Entry 1VQK (X-ray diffraction, 2.30 A resolution); this record covers chains 0 and Q of the 32 polymer chains in the assembly.

== Chain 0 ==
Molecule: 23S ribosomal RNA
Source organism: Haloarcula marismortui
Sequence (2922 nucleotides; numbered 2 to 2923; the number before each row is that of its first residue):
     2 UUGGCUACUAUGCCAGCUGGUGGAUUGCUCGGCUCAGGCGCUGAUGAAGG
    52 ACGUGCCAAGCUGCGAUAAGCCAUGGGGAGCCGCACGGAGGCGAAGAACC
   102 AUGGAUUUCCGAAUGAGAAUCUCUCUAACAAUUGCUUCGCGCAAUGAGGA
   152 ACCCCGAGAACUGAAACAUCUCAGUAUCGGGAGGAACAGAAAACGCAAUG
   202 UGAUGUCGUUAGUAACCGCGAGUGAACGCGAUACAGCCCAAACCGAAGCC
   252 CUCACGGGCAAUGUGGUGUCAGGGCUACCUCUCAUCAGCCGACCGUCUCG
   302 ACGAAGUCUCUUGGAACAGAGCGUGAUACAGGGUGACAACCCCGUACUCG
   352 AGACCAGUACGACGUGCGGUAGUGCCAGAGUAGCGGGGGUUGGAUAUCCC
   402 UCGCGAAUAACGCAGGCAUCGACUGCGAAGGCUAAACACAACCUGAGACC
   452 GAUAGUGAACAAGUAGUGUGAACGAACGCUGCAAAGUACCCUCAGAAGGG
   502 AGGCGAAAUAGAGCAUGAAAUCAGUUGGCGAUCGAGCGACAGGGCAUACA
   552 AGGUCCCUCGACGAAUGACCGACGCGCGAGCGUCCAGUAAGACUCACGGG
   602 AAGCCGAUGUUCUGUCGUACGUUUUGAAAAACGAGCCAGGGAGUGUGUCU
   652 GCAUGGCAAGUCUAACCGGAGUAUCCGGGGAGGCACAGGGAAACCGACAU
   702 GGCCGCAGGGCUUUGCCCGAGGGCCGCCGUCUUCAAGGGCGGGGAGCCAU
   752 GUGGACACGACCCGAAUCCGGACGAUCUACGCAUGGACAAGAUGAAGCGU
   802 GCCGAAAGGCACGUGGAAGUCUGUUAGAGUUGGUGUCCUACAAUACCCUC
   852 UCGUGAUCUAUGUGUAGGGGUGAAAGGCCCAUCGAGUCCGGCAACAGCUG
   902 GUUCCAAUCGAAACAUGUCGAAGCAUGACCUCCGCCGAGGUAGUCUGUGA
   952 GGUAGAGCGACCGAUUGGUGUGUCCGCCUCCGAGAGGAGUCGGCACACCU
  1002 GUCAAACUCCAAACUUACAGACGCCGUUUGACGCGGGGAUUCCGGUGCGC
  1052 GGGGUAAGCCUGUGUACCAGGAGGGGAACAACCCAGAGAUAGGUUAAGGU
  1102 CCCCAAGUGUGGAUUAAGUGUAAUCCUCUGAAGGUGGUCUCGAGCCCUAG
  1152 ACAGCCGGGAGGUGAGCUUAGAAGCAGCUACCCUCUAAGAAAAGCGUAAC
  1202 AGCUUACCGGCCGAGGUUUGAGGCGCCCAAAAUGAUCGGGACUCAAAUCC
  1252 ACCACCGAGACCUGUCCGUACCACUCAUACUGGUAAUCGAGUAGAUUGGC
  1302 GCUCUAAUUGGAUGGAAGUAGGGGUGAAAACUCCUAUGGACCGAUUAGUG
  1352 ACGAAAAUCCUGGCCAUAGUAGCAGCGAUAGUCGGGUGAGAACCCCGACG
  1402 GCCUAAUGGAUAAGGGUUCCUCAGCACUGCUGAUCAGCUGAGGGUUAGCC
  1452 GGUCCUAAGUCAUACCGCAACUCGACUAUGACGAAAUGGGAAACGGGUUA
  1502 AUAUUCCCGUGCCACUAUGCAGUGAAAGUUGACGCCCUGGGGUCGAUCAC
  1552 GCUGGGCAUUCGCCCAGUCGAACCGUCCAACUCCGUGGAAGCCGUAAUGG
  1602 CAGGAAGCGGACGAACGGCGGCAUAGGGAAACGUGAUUCAACCUGGGGCC
  1652 CAUGAAAAGACGAGCAUAGUGUCCGUACCGAGAACCGACACAGGUGUCCA
  1702 UGGCGGCGAAAGCCAAGGCCUGUCGGGAGCAACCAACGUUAGGGAAUUCG
  1752 GCAAGUUAGUCCCGUACCUUCGGAAGAAGGGAUGCCUGCUCCGGAACGGA
  1802 GCAGGUCGCAGUGACUCGGAAGCUCGGACUGUCUAGUAACAACAUAGGUG
  1852 ACCGCAAAUCCGCAAGGACUCGUACGGUCACUGAAUCCUGCCCAGUGCAG
  1902 GUAUCUGAACACCUCGUACAAGAGGACGAAGGACCUGUCAACGGCGGGGG
  1952 UAACUAUGACCCUCUUAAGGUAGCGUAGUACCUUGCCGCAUCAGUAGCGG
  2002 CUUGCAUGAAUGGAUUAACCAGAGCUUCACUGUCCCAACGUUGGGCCCGG
  2052 UGAACUGUACAUUCCAGUGCGGAGUCUGGAGACACCCAGGGGGAAGCGAA
  2102 GACCCUAUGGAGCUUUACUGCAGGCUGUCGCUGAGACGUGGUCGCCGAUG
  2152 UGCAGCAUAGGUAGGAGACACUACACAGGUACCCGCGCUAGCGGGCCACC
  2202 GAGUCAACAGUGAAAUACUACCCGUCGGUGACUGCGACUCUCACUCCGGG
  2252 AGGAGGACACCGAUAGCCGGGCAGUUUGACUGGGGCGGUACGCGCUCGAA
  2302 AAGAUAUCGAGCGCGCCCUAUGGCUAUCUCAGCCGGGACAGAGACCCGGC
  2352 GAAGAGUGCAAGAGCAAAAGAUAGCUUGACAGUGUUCUUCCCAACGAGGA
  2402 ACGCUGACGCGAAAGCGUGGUCUAGCGAACCAAUUAGCCUGCUUGAUGCG
  2452 GGCAAUUGAUGACAGAAAAGCUACCCUAGGGAUAACAGAGUCGUCACUCG
  2502 CAAGAGCACAUAUCGACCGAGUGGCUUGCUACCUCGAUGUCGGUUCCCUC
  2552 CAUCCUGCCCGUGCAGAAGCGGGCAAGGGUGAGGUUGUUCGCCUAUUAAA
  2602 GGAGGUCGUGAGCUGGGUUUAGACCGUCGUGAGACAGGUCGGCUGCUAUC
  2652 UACUGGGUGUGUAAUGGUGUCUGACAAGAACGACCGUAUAGUACGAGAGG
  2702 AACUACGGUUGGUGGCCACUGGUGUACCGGUUGUUCGAGAGAGCACGUGC
  2752 CGGGUAGCCACGCCACACGGGGUAAGAGCUGAACGCAUCUAAGCUCGAAA
  2802 CCCACUUGGAAAAGAGACACCGCCGAGGUCCCGCGUACAAGACGCGGUCG
  2852 AUAGACUCGGGGUGUGCGCGUCGAGGUAACGAGACGUUAAGCCCACGAGC
  2902 ACUAACAGACCAAAGCCAUCAU
Disordered / not traced: 2-9, 126-127, 715, 971-998, 1560, 1952-1963, 2137-2236, 2339-2343, 2665-2666, 2915-2923
Modified / non-standard residues: 1MA (6-hydro-1-methyladenosine-5'-monophosphate) at position 628, OMU (o2'-methyluridine 5'-monophosphate) at position 2587, OMG (o2'-methylguanosine-5'-monophosphate) at position 2588, UR3 (3-methyluridine-5'-monophoshate) at position 2619, PSU (pseudouridine-5'-monophosphate) at position 2621
Metal / ion sites: Na+ site 1: U12 (together with Sr2+) (shared with 2 residues of chain R); Mg2+ site 1 near G28 (its only coordinating residue here); Sr2+ site 1: C34, U457; Na+ site 2: C40, A442, C443; Na+ site 3: G56, A59, G61; Na+ site 4: G66, U108; Sr2+ site 2: G84, C85 (shared with 1 residue of chain T); Sr2+ site 3: C85, A86, C87 (shared with 1 residue of chain T); Mg2+ site 2 near U115 (its only coordinating residue here); Na+ site 5: C130, U146; Na+ site 6: C141, G142; Sr2+ site 4: G147, A183 (shared with 1 residue of chain M); 76 more Mg2+ sites not listed; 2 more K+ sites not listed; 58 more Na+ sites not listed; 87 more Sr2+ sites not listed

== Chain Q ==
Molecule: 50S ribosomal protein L21e
Source organism: Haloarcula marismortui
Reference sequence: P12734 (RL21_HALMA); residues 0-95 here = UniProt positions 0-95
Chain sequence (96 residues; row label = number of the first residue in the row; numbering starts at 0):
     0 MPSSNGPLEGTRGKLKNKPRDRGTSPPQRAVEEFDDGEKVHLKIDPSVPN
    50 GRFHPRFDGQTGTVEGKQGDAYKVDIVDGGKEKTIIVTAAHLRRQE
Disordered / not traced: 0
Metal / ion sites: Na+: Asp20, Gly22, Ser24, Ser46

== Interface between chain 0 and chain Q ==
Pairs across the interface (113; chain 0 residue first):
  G948(0) with Gln94(Q), base contact; Glu95(Q), hydrogen bond to the sugar
  U949(0) with His40(Q), hydrogen bond to the base; Gln94(Q), hydrogen bond to the base; Glu95(Q), hydrogen bond to the sugar
  G950(0) with His40(Q), sugar contact; Gly58(Q), hydrogen bond to the base
  A951(0) with Lys42(Q), phosphate contact; Asp57(Q), sugar contact; Gly58(Q), sugar contact
  G952(0) with Lys42(Q), phosphate contact
  G953(0) with Gly12(Q), phosphate contact; Lys13(Q), phosphate contact
  A1007(0) with Arg11(Q), hydrogen bond to the phosphate
  C1008(0) with Arg11(Q), salt bridge to the phosphate
  U1009(0) with Lys15(Q), salt bridge to the phosphate
  C1010(0) with Pro18(Q), phosphate contact
  A1018(0) with Gly58(Q), sugar contact; Gln59(Q), hydrogen bond to the sugar; Thr60(Q), hydrogen bond to the base
  C1019(0) with Lys38(Q), hydrogen bond to the phosphate; Thr60(Q), sugar contact; Gln94(Q), hydrogen bond to the base
  A1020(0) with Lys38(Q), salt bridge to the phosphate
  G2295(0) with Ser3(Q), base contact; Asn4(Q), hydrogen bond to the phosphate; Gly5(Q), hydrogen bond to the phosphate
  C2296(0) with Ser2(Q), hydrogen bond to the base; Ser3(Q), hydrogen bond to the phosphate; Asn4(Q), phosphate contact; Gly5(Q), hydrogen bond to the phosphate; Pro6(Q), phosphate contact; Leu7(Q), hydrogen bond to the phosphate; Glu8(Q), hydrogen bond to the phosphate
  U2297(0) with Ser2(Q), hydrogen bond to the base; Leu7(Q), phosphate contact; Glu8(Q), phosphate contact; Gly9(Q), hydrogen bond to the phosphate; Thr10(Q), hydrogen bond to the phosphate; Arg11(Q), hydrogen bond to the sugar
  C2298(0) with Ser2(Q), base contact; Arg11(Q), salt bridge to the phosphate
  G2299(0) with Pro1(Q), base contact; Ser2(Q), base contact
  A2300(0) with Pro1(Q), base contact
  A2303(0) with Asp57(Q), sugar contact
  G2304(0) with Lys13(Q), salt bridge to the phosphate; Arg55(Q), hydrogen bond to the phosphate
  A2305(0) with Arg55(Q), salt bridge to the phosphate
  U2306(0) with Pro1(Q), phosphate contact
  A2307(0) with Pro1(Q), phosphate contact
  A2353(0) with Arg21(Q), hydrogen bond to the base
  A2354(0) with Arg21(Q), salt bridge to the phosphate
  G2363(0) with Leu7(Q), base contact; Arg11(Q), sugar contact
  A2364(0) with Arg11(Q), salt bridge to the phosphate; Leu14(Q), hydrogen bond to the sugar; Lys15(Q), salt bridge to the phosphate
  G2365(0) with Leu14(Q), sugar contact; Lys15(Q), phosphate contact; Asn16(Q), hydrogen bond to the phosphate; Pro45(Q), sugar contact; Ser46(Q), phosphate contact
  C2366(0) with Asn16(Q), phosphate contact; Arg21(Q), phosphate contact; Gly22(Q), hydrogen bond to the phosphate; Thr23(Q), phosphate contact; Ser46(Q), hydrogen bond to the phosphate
  A2367(0) with Gly22(Q), phosphate contact; Thr23(Q), hydrogen bond to the phosphate
  A2370(0) with Ser46(Q), hydrogen bond to the base; Pro48(Q), base contact
  G2385(0) with Gln67(Q), base contact
  U2386(0) with Gln67(Q), hydrogen bond to the base
  U2387(0) with Thr83(Q), hydrogen bond to the sugar; Ile85(Q), sugar contact
  C2388(0) with His53(Q), sugar contact; Phe56(Q), phosphate contact; Lys82(Q), phosphate contact; Thr83(Q), hydrogen bond to the phosphate
  U2389(0) with His53(Q), sugar contact; Arg55(Q), phosphate contact; Phe56(Q), phosphate contact; Lys82(Q), salt bridge to the phosphate
  U2390(0) with Asn4(Q), sugar contact; Arg55(Q), salt bridge to the phosphate
  C2391(0) with Asn4(Q), phosphate contact
  C2392(0) with Arg55(Q), hydrogen bond to the sugar; Asp77(Q), hydrogen bond to the sugar; Lys82(Q), hydrogen bond to the phosphate
  C2393(0) with Asp77(Q), sugar contact; Gly78(Q), sugar contact; Gly79(Q), hydrogen bond to the phosphate; Lys80(Q), phosphate contact; Lys82(Q), salt bridge to the phosphate
  A2394(0) with Gly79(Q), phosphate contact; Lys80(Q), hydrogen bond to the phosphate
  A2395(0) with Lys80(Q), salt bridge to the phosphate
  A2402(0) with Gly50(Q), hydrogen bond to the phosphate; Arg51(Q), sugar contact
  C2403(0) with Asn49(Q), phosphate contact; Gly50(Q), phosphate contact; Gln67(Q), hydrogen bond to the sugar; Ala70(Q), sugar contact; Ile85(Q), sugar contact
  G2404(0) with Gln67(Q), phosphate contact; Gly68(Q), phosphate contact; Asp69(Q), hydrogen bond to the phosphate; Ala70(Q), phosphate contact
  C2423(0) with Leu7(Q), base contact
  U2424(0) with Gly5(Q), sugar contact; Pro6(Q), phosphate contact; Leu7(Q), sugar contact
Interface residues without a listed pair, chain 0 (52 interface residues in all): G2310, A2311, U2422, A2425
Interface residues without a listed pair, chain Q (55 interface residues in all): Lys17, Lys72, Val76, Glu81, Ile84, Arg93

== Summary ==
52 residues of chain 0 face 55 of chain Q across their interface, with 40 hydrogen bonds and 13 salt bridges.
Polar contacts include U949(0)-His40(Q), U949(0)-Gln94(Q) and G950(0)-Gly58(Q). The Sr2+ site 1 is built by
C34(0) and U457(0).
Here chain 0 is 23S ribosomal RNA and chain Q is 50S ribosomal protein L21e, both from Haloarcula marismortui.
Entry 1VQK (The structure of CCDA-PHE-CAP-BIO bound to the a site of the ribosomal subunit of haloarcula
marismortui) was determined by X-ray diffraction together with 1VQ4, 1VQ5, 1VQ8, 1VQ9, 1VQL, 1VQM, 1VQO and
1VQP from the same study.
